PDB entry 9DBH | X-ray diffraction, 1.88 A resolution | chains A and B of the 8 polymer chains in the assembly

# Chain A (and B)
Molecule: HalB
Source organism: Rhodobacteraceae bacterium QY30
Notes: chain B of this document is another copy of the same molecule, construct and numbering; everything in this record applies to it too
Sequence (237 residues; each row starts with the number of its first residue; numbers below 1 keep their minus sign (Ser-9 is residue -9)):
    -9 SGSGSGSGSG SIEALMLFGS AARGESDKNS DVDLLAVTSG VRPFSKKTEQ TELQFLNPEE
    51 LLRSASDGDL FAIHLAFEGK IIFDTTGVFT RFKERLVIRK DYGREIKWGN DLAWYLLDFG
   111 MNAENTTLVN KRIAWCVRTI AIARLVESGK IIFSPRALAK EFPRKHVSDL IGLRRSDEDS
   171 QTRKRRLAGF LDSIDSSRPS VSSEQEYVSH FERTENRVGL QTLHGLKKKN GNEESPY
Not modelled in the structure: -9 to 0, 218-227 (chain B: -9 to 1, 218-227)
What the authors report for this chain:
  - mutagenesis - D21A/D23A: decreased growth in response to HalA
  - binding site for the 6-nt DNA strand: Arg13, Arg32, Phe34, Lys37, Glu50, Phe61, Arg122, Arg128, Thr129, Arg164, Gln211
  - specificity-determining residues: Arg128, Thr129
  - mutagenesis - Y227A: abolished catalytic activity
  - mutagenesis - R128A, R164A: decreased catalytic activity
  - self-association interface (contacts with another copy of this molecule): Leu24, Phe67
  - conformationally variable residues (side-chain flip): Arg164

# How chain A and chain B interact
Contacting residue pairs (34; chain A residue first):
  Arg13(A) with Thr80(B), hydrogen bond (backbone-side chain)
  Glu15(A) with Thr80(B)
  Ala66(A) with Phe67(B)
  Phe67(A) with Ala66(B); Phe67(B), hydrophobic; Lys83(B), hydrogen bond (backbone-side chain); Leu86(B), hydrophobic
  Thr80(A) with Arg13(B), hydrogen bond (side chain-backbone)
  Lys83(A) with Phe67(B), hydrogen bond (side chain-backbone); Ile141(B)
  Glu84(A) with Lys140(B), hydrogen bond (backbone-side chain); Ile142(B); Ser144(B); Ala147(B)
  Arg85(A) with Lys140(B)
  Leu86(A) with Gly139(B); Lys140(B), hydrogen bond (backbone-side chain); Ile141(B), hydrophobic
  Val87(A) with Ser138(B); Gly139(B); Lys140(B)
  Ile88(A) with Gly139(B), hydrogen bond (backbone-backbone)
  Lys90(A) with Glu137(B), hydrogen bond (side chain-backbone)
  Glu137(A) with Lys90(B), hydrogen bond (backbone-side chain)
  Ser138(A) with Lys90(B)
  Gly139(A) with Leu86(B); Val87(B); Ile88(B), hydrogen bond (backbone-backbone); Lys90(B)
  Lys140(A) with Leu86(B)
  Ile142(A) with Glu84(B)
  Ser144(A) with Glu84(B), hydrogen bond
  Arg146(A) with Glu84(B), salt bridge
  Ala147(A) with Glu84(B)
Interface residues without a listed pair, chain A (26 interface residues in all): Ile63, Glu68, Lys70, Ile71, Ile141, Glu151
Interface residues without a listed pair, chain B (21 interface residues in all): Glu68, Lys70, Ile71

# Summary
Chain A and chain B form an interface of 26 and 21 residues respectively, with 11 hydrogen bonds and 1 salt
bridge. Polar pairs include Arg146(A)-Glu84(B), Arg13(A)-Thr80(B) and Phe67(A)-Lys83(B). The paper reports a
binding site for the 6-nt DNA strand at Arg13(A), Arg32(A) and Phe34(A) among others; R128A and R164A of chain
A reduce catalytic activity; 4 substitutions were tested in all.
Chain A and chain B are both HalB (Rhodobacteraceae bacterium QY30); the structure, Structure of Hailong HalB
in complex with oligodeoxyadenylate, was determined by X-ray diffraction, deposited together with 9DBI, 9DBJ
and 9NYI.
